8R6R - chains A and C of the 9 polymer chains in the assembly; structure by electron microscopy, 3.89 A resolution.

# Chain A
Name: DNA-directed RNA polymerase subunit alpha
From: Mycolicibacterium smegmatis MC2 155
Notes: EC 2.7.7.6
Reference sequence: A0QSL8 (RPOA_MYCS2); numbering as in UniProt (aligned over 1-350)
Sequence (350 residues; numbered 1 to 350; the number before each row is that of its first residue):
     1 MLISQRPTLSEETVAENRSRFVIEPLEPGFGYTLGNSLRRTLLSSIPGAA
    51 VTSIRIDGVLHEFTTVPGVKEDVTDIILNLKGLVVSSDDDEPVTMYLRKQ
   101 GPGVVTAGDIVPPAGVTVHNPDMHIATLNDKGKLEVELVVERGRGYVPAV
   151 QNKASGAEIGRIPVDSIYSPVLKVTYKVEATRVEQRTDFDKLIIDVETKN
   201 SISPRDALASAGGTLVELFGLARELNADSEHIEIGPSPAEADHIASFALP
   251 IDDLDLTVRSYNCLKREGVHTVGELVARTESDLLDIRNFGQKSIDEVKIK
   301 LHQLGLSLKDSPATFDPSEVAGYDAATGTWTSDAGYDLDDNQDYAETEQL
Not modelled in the structure: 227-350

# Chain C
Name: DNA-directed RNA polymerase subunit beta
From: Mycolicibacterium smegmatis MC2 155
Notes: EC 2.7.7.6
Reference sequence: P60281 (RPOB_MYCS2); numbering as in UniProt (aligned over 1-1169)
Sequence (1169 residues; row label = number of the first residue in the row):
     1 MLEGCILAVSSQSKSNAITNNSVPGAPNRVSFAKLREPLEVPGLLDVQTD
    51 SFEWLVGSDRWRQAAIDRGEENPVGGLEEVLAELSPIEDFSGSMSLSFSD
   101 PRFDEVKASVDECKDKDMTYAAPLFVTAEFINNNTGEIKSQTVFMGDFPM
   151 MTEKGTFIINGTERVVVSQLVRSPGVYFDETIDKSTEKTLHSVKVIPGRG
   201 AWLEFDVDKRDTVGVRIDRKRRQPVTVLLKALGWTNEQIVERFGFSEIMM
   251 GTLEKDTTSGTDEALLDIYRKLRPGEPPTKESAQTLLENLFFKEKRYDLA
   301 RVGRYKVNKKLGLNAGKPITSSTLTEEDVVATIEYLVRLHEGQTSMTVPG
   351 GVEVPVEVDDIDHFGNRRLRTVGELIQNQIRVGLSRMERVVRERMTTQDV
   401 EAITPQTLINIRPVVAAIKEFFGTSQLSQFMDQNNPLSGLTHKRRLSALG
   451 PGGLSRERAGLEVRDVHPSHYGRMCPIETPEGPNIGLIGSLSVYARVNPF
   501 GFIETPYRKVENGVVTDQIDYLTADEEDRHVVAQANSPTDENGRFTEDRV
   551 MVRKKGGEVEFVSADQVDYMDVSPRQMVSVATAMIPFLEHDDANRALMGA
   601 NMQRQAVPLVRSEAPLVGTGMELRAAIDAGDVVVADKTGVIEEVSADYIT
   651 VMADDGTRQSYRLRKFARSNHGTCANQRPIVDAGQRVEAGQVIADGPCTQ
   701 NGEMALGKNLLVAIMPWEGHNYEDAIILSNRLVEEDVLTSIHIEEHEIDA
   751 RDTKLGAEEITRDIPNVSDEVLADLDERGIVRIGAEVRDGDILVGKVTPK
   801 GETELTPEERLLRAIFGEKAREVRDTSLKVPHGESGKVIGIRVFSREDDD
   851 ELPAGVNELVRVYVAQKRKISDGDKLAGRHGNKGVIGKILPVEDMPFLPD
   901 GTPVDIILNTHGVPRRMNIGQILETHLGWVAKAGWNIDVAAGVPDWASKL
   951 PEELYSAPADSTVATPVFDGAQEGELAGLLGSTLPNRDGEVMVDADGKST
  1001 LFDGRSGEPFPYPVTVGYMYILKLHHLVDDKIHARSTGPYSMITQQPLGG
  1051 KAQFGGQRFGEMECWAMQAYGAAYTLQELLTIKSDDTVGRVKVYEAIVKG
  1101 ENIPEPGIPESFKVLLKELQSLCLNVEVLSSDGAAIEMRDGDDEDLERAA
  1151 ANLGINLSRNESASVEDLA
Not modelled in the structure: 1-21, 1131-1169
UniProt features mapped onto this chain:
  - mutagenesis: Gln429 (Q429K/L: Rifampicin (Rif) resistant), Asp432 (D432V: Rifampicin (Rif) resistant; D432Y: Rifampicin (Rif) resistant; RbpA no longer rescues transcription in the presence of Rif. Decreased affinity for Rif, no change in affinity for RbpA), His442 (H442D/L/P/R/Y: Rifampicin (Rif) resistant), Arg445 (R445L/P: Rifampicin (Rif) resistant), Ser447 (S447L/P/W: Rifampicin (Rif) resistant; RbpA no longer rescues transcription in the presence of Rif, decreased affinity for Rif, no change in affinity for RbpA; tested in the Leu mutation), Leu449 (L449P: Rifampicin (Rif) resistant)

# Interface between chain A and chain C
Pairs across the interface (67; chain A residue first):
  Arg18(A) - Asp988(C)  salt bridge
  Tyr32(A) - Gly1007(C)
  Tyr32(A) - Glu1008(C)
  Tyr32(A) - Pro1009(C)
  Thr33(A) - Glu1008(C)
  Asn36(A) - Gly1004(C)
  Asn36(A) - Arg1005(C)  hydrogen bond (side chain-backbone)
  Asn36(A) - Ser1006(C)  hydrogen bond (side chain-backbone)
  Asn36(A) - Gly1007(C)
  Arg39(A) - Val892(C)  hydrogen bond (side chain-backbone)
  Arg39(A) - Glu893(C)  hydrogen bond (side chain-backbone)
  Arg39(A) - Met895(C)
  Arg39(A) - Phe897(C)
  Arg40(A) - Glu893(C)  hydrogen bond (side chain-backbone)
  Arg40(A) - Asp894(C)  salt bridge
  Arg40(A) - Gly1004(C)  hydrogen bond (side chain-backbone)
  Ser44(A) - Glu893(C)  hydrogen bond
  Leu60(A) - Ile783(C)
  Leu60(A) - Gly784(C)
  His61(A) - Ile783(C)
  His61(A) - Gly784(C)
  His61(A) - Val838(C)
  His61(A) - Ile839(C)
  Glu62(A) - Lys837(C)  salt bridge
  Glu62(A) - Lys867(C)  salt bridge
  Phe63(A) - Phe666(C)
  Phe63(A) - Ile741(C)  hydrophobic
  Phe63(A) - Ile839(C)  hydrophobic
  Thr64(A) - Phe666(C)
  Thr65(A) - Asp647(C)  hydrogen bond
  Thr65(A) - Lys665(C)
  Gly68(A) - Ser645(C)
  Val69(A) - Ala646(C)  hydrogen bond (backbone-backbone)
  Lys70(A) - Val644(C)
  Lys70(A) - Ala646(C)
  Lys70(A) - Val681(C)
  Lys70(A) - Asp682(C)  salt bridge
  Asp72(A) - Ala646(C)
  Asp72(A) - Lys665(C)
  Asp72(A) - Asn676(C)
  Asp75(A) - Arg678(C)  salt bridge
  Leu78(A) - Arg611(C)
  Lys81(A) - Asp736(C)  salt bridge
  Tyr146(A) - Val733(C)
  Tyr146(A) - Glu734(C)
  Tyr146(A) - Lys869(C)
  Gln151(A) - Glu786(C)
  Asn152(A) - Glu786(C)  hydrogen bond (backbone-side chain)
  Lys153(A) - Glu786(C)  hydrogen bond (side chain-backbone)
  Lys153(A) - Val787(C)
  Lys153(A) - Arg788(C)
  Lys153(A) - Asp791(C)  salt bridge
  Ile159(A) - Asp774(C)
  Ile159(A) - Arg782(C)
  Ile159(A) - Ala785(C)  hydrophobic
  Asp165(A) - Asp736(C)
  Asp165(A) - Lys869(C)  salt bridge
  Lys173(A) - Asp900(C)
  Lys173(A) - Thr902(C)
  Lys173(A) - Arg987(C)
  Val174(A) - Gly901(C)
  Thr175(A) - Pro899(C)  hydrogen bond (side chain-backbone)
  Thr175(A) - Asp900(C)
  Thr175(A) - Gly901(C)
  Tyr176(A) - Phe897(C)
  Tyr176(A) - Gly1007(C)  hydrogen bond (side chain-backbone)
  Glu197(A) - Arg987(C)  salt bridge
Interface residues without a listed pair, chain A (38 interface residues in all): Leu43, Glu71, Thr74, Asn79, Asn129, Pro163, Ile167
Interface residues without a listed pair, chain C (54 interface residues in all): Val610, Glu643, Gln677, Pro679, Ala865, Pro903, Phe1002, Asp1003

# In short
38 residues of chain A and 54 residues of chain C are in contact, with 13 hydrogen bonds and 10 salt bridges.
Polar pairs include Arg18(A)-Asp988(C), Arg40(A)-Asp894(C) and Glu62(A)-Lys837(C). UniProt lists 6 mutagenesis
sites on chain C.
Chain A is DNA-directed RNA polymerase subunit alpha and chain C is DNA-directed RNA polymerase subunit beta,
both from Mycolicibacterium smegmatis MC2 155; the structure, Mycobacterium smegnatis RNA polymerase RP2-like
transcription initiation complex with SigmaA, RbpA and open promoter DNA, was determined by electron
microscopy (same publication as 8Q3I, 8QN8, 8QTI, 8QU6, 8R2M, 8R3M and 8R6P).
